4QIF - chains A and F of the 6 polymer chains in the assembly; structure by X-ray diffraction, 2.00 A resolution.

Chain A (and F):
Name: Propanediol utilization protein PduA
From: Salmonella enterica subsp. enterica serovar Typhimurium
Notes: chain F of this document is another copy of the same molecule, construct and numbering; everything in this record applies to it too
Reference sequence: P0A1C7 (PDUA_SALTY); residue numbers follow UniProt; this construct covers 2-94
Chain sequence (102 residues; row label = number of the first residue in the row; numbers below 1 keep their minus sign (Met-7 is residue -7)):
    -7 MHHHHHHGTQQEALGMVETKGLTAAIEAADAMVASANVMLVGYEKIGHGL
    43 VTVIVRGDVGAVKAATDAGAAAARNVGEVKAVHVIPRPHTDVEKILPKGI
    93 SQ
Disordered / not traced: -7 to 1, 93-94 (chain F: -7 to 2, 94)
Construct notes: expression tag (-7 to 1); engineered mutation Ala26 (Lys in P0A1C7), His40 (Ser in P0A1C7)
Swiss-Prot annotation at these positions:
  - mutagenesis: Asn29 (N29A: Subject to propionaldehyde toxicity, makes about 75% BMCs, shells are wrinkled and leaky), Lys37 (K37A: Slow growth at limiting vitamin B12, wild-type at saturating conditions; K37Q: Improved growth on 1,2-PD, makes slightly larger BMCs, alters accumulation of PD metabolites), Lys55 (K55A: Slow growth at limiting vitamin B12, wild-type at saturating conditions), Arg79 (R79A: Subject to propionaldehyde toxicity, makes about 70% BMCs, protein shells appear wild-type but leak), His81 to Ser93 (No longer interacts with PduP), His81 (H81A: Decreased amounts of PduP in purified BMCs), Val84 (V84A: Decreased amounts of PduP in purified BMCs), Leu88 (L88A: Decreased amounts of PduP in purified BMCs)

Interface between chain A and chain F:
Contacting residue pairs (32):
  Met8(A) with Thr15(F)
  Glu10(A) with Gly13(F); Leu14(F), hydrogen bond (side chain-backbone); Thr15(F), hydrogen bond
  Glu36(A) with Leu14(F)
  Lys37(A) with Lys37(F)
  Ile38(A) with Gly13(F); Leu14(F); Lys37(F); Gly41(F); Val43(F), hydrophobic
  His40(A) with Gly41(F)
  Leu42(A) with Gly41(F)
  Thr44(A) with Leu14(F)
  Ile46(A) with Ile18(F), hydrophobic
  Ala73(A) with Thr15(F)
  His75(A) with Thr15(F); Glu19(F), salt bridge; Val68(F)
  Ile77(A) with Ile18(F), hydrophobic; Glu19(F); Asp22(F)
  Arg79(A) with Asp22(F), salt bridge
  Ile87(A) with Asp22(F); Val25(F), hydrophobic; Leu32(F); Tyr35(F), hydrogen bond (backbone-side chain)
  Leu88(A) with Tyr35(F)
  Pro89(A) with Tyr35(F)
  Lys90(A) with Gly91(F), hydrogen bond (side chain-backbone); Ile92(F), hydrogen bond (side chain-backbone); Ser93(F), hydrogen bond (side chain-backbone)
Also at the interface, not in a pair above, chain A (19 interface residues in all): Pro78, Lys86
Also at the interface, not in a pair above, chain F (18 interface residues in all): Ala21, His40

Overview:
The interface between chain A and chain F involves 19 residues on one side and 18 on the other, with 6
hydrogen bonds and 2 salt bridges. Among the polar pairs are His75(A)-Glu19(F), Arg79(A)-Asp22(F) and
Glu10(A)-Leu14(F).
Both chains are Propanediol utilization protein PduA (Salmonella enterica subsp. enterica serovar
Typhimurium). Entry 4QIF (Crystal Structure of PduA with edge mutation K26A and pore mutation S40H) was
determined by X-ray diffraction, deposited together with 4QIG, 4RBT, 4RBU and 4RBV.
